PDB entry 5XRT | X-ray diffraction, 3.15 A resolution | chains A and B of the 6 polymer chains in the assembly

Chain A:
Name: Hemagglutinin
From: Influenza A virus (A/swine/Minnesota/A01134337/2010(H3N2))
UniProt: I0AXC3 (I0AXC3_9INFA); residues 1-329 here correspond to UniProt positions 17-345 (UniProt number = residue number + 16)
Sequence (329 residues; row label = number of the first residue in the row):
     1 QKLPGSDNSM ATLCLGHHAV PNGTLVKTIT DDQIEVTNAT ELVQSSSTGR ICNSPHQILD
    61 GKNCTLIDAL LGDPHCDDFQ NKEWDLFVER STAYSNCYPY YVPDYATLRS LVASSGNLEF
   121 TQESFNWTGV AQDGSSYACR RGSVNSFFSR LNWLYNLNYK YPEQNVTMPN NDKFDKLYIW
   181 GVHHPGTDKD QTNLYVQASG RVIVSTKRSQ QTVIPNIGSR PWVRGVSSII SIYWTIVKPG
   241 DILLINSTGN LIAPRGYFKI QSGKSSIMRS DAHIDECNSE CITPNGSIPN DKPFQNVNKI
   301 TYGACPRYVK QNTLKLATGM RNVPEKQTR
Disordered / not traced: 1-7, 327-329
Disulfide bonds: Cys52-Cys277, Cys64-Cys76, Cys97-Cys139, Cys281-Cys305
Glycans and other covalent adducts: glycan linked to Asn22, Asn165; N-acetylglucosamine (NAG) linked to Asn38, Asn63, Asn126, Asn246, Asn285
What the authors report for this chain:
  - mutagenesis - K82E, K82E/S124G: unchanged binding to H3v-47 IgG
  - mutagenesis - Q122N, Q122N/D133N/V144N, D133N, V144N: unchanged binding to H3v-47

Chain B:
Name: Hemagglutinin
From: Influenza A virus
UniProt: R9XUW5 (R9XUW5_9INFA); residues 1-174 here correspond to UniProt positions 346-519 (UniProt number = residue number + 345)
Sequence (174 residues; each row starts with the number of its first residue):
     1 GIFGAIAGFI ENGWEGMVDG WYGFRHQNSE GTGQAADLKS TQAAINQITG KLNRVIKKTN
    61 EKFHQIEKEF SEVEGRIQDL EKYVEDTKID LWSYNAELLV ALENQHTIDL TDSEMSKLFE
   121 RTRRQLRENA EDMGNGCFKI YHKCDNACIG SIRNGTYDHD IYRNEALNNR FQIK
Disulfide bonds: Cys144-Cys148
Glycans and other covalent adducts: N-acetylglucosamine (NAG) linked to Asn154

Interface between chain A and chain B:
Contacting residue pairs - 132 pairs, chain A then chain B:
  Ser9(A) with His142(B); Lys143(B)
  Met10(A) with Lys139(B); Ile140(B)
  Ala11(A) with Gln27(B); Phe138(B); Lys139(B); Ile140(B), hydrogen bond (backbone-backbone)
  Thr12(A) with His26(B); Gln27(B), hydrogen bond (backbone-backbone); Phe138(B)
  Leu13(A) with Arg25(B); His26(B); Gly136(B); Cys137(B); Phe138(B), hydrogen bond (backbone-backbone)
  Cys14(A) with Trp14(B); Gly23(B); Phe24(B); Arg25(B), hydrogen bond (backbone-backbone); Gly136(B); Cys137(B), disulfide
  Leu15(A) with Ile10(B); Trp14(B); Gly23(B); Met115(B), hydrophobic; Leu118(B); Phe119(B), hydrophobic; Thr122(B); Gly136(B), hydrogen bond (backbone-backbone); Phe138(B), hydrophobic
  Gly16(A) with Trp14(B); Tyr22(B); Gly23(B), hydrogen bond (backbone-backbone); Met115(B)
  His17(A) with Ile6(B); Ile10(B); Gly13(B); Trp14(B), hydrogen bond (backbone-backbone); Met17(B); Trp21(B); Met115(B)
  His18(A) with Trp14(B); Met17(B); Gly20(B); Trp21(B), hydrogen bond (backbone-backbone)
  Ala19(A) with Gly13(B); Trp14(B), hydrogen bond (backbone-backbone); Glu15(B)
  Pro21(A) with Glu15(B)
  Val26(A) with Asn104(B)
  Lys27(A) with Glu97(B), salt bridge; Val100(B); Ala101(B); Asn104(B), hydrogen bond (backbone-side chain)
  Thr28(A) with Ala101(B); Gln105(B), hydrogen bond
  Ile29(A) with Ala101(B); Leu102(B), hydrophobic; Gln105(B), hydrogen bond (backbone-side chain)
  Thr30(A) with Gln105(B), hydrogen bond
  Ile34(A) with Ile108(B), hydrophobic
  Val36(A) with Ile108(B), hydrophobic
  Leu42(A) with Val55(B), hydrophobic; Val100(B), hydrophobic
  Arg109(A) with Glu67(B), salt bridge
  Ser110(A) with His64(B), hydrogen bond
  Ser114(A) with His64(B)
  Lys264(A) with Phe63(B)
  Ser265(A) with His64(B)
  Ser266(A) with Phe63(B); His64(B), hydrogen bond
  Arg269(A) with Glu67(B), salt bridge
  Asn290(A) with Lys58(B), hydrogen bond (backbone-side chain)
  Asp291(A) with Ile56(B)
  Pro293(A) with Val55(B); Ile56(B)
  Phe294(A) with Ala96(B), hydrophobic
  Lys299(A) with Lys68(B), hydrogen bond (backbone-side chain); Glu85(B); Ile89(B)
  Ile300(A) with Lys68(B); Glu69(B)
  Thr301(A) with Gln65(B), hydrogen bond (backbone-side chain)
  Tyr302(A) with Lys62(B); Phe63(B)
  Gly303(A) with Glu61(B); Lys62(B), hydrogen bond (backbone-backbone)
  Ala304(A) with Glu61(B)
  Cys305(A) with Asn60(B), hydrogen bond (backbone-side chain)
  Pro306(A) with Asn60(B)
  Arg307(A) with Thr59(B); Asn60(B), hydrogen bond; Trp92(B)
  Tyr308(A) with Ile89(B), hydrophobic
  Val309(A) with Trp92(B); Ser93(B)
  Lys310(A) with Ile89(B); Asp90(B), salt bridge; Ser93(B), hydrogen bond (backbone-side chain)
  Gln311(A) with Ser93(B), hydrogen bond (side chain-backbone); Glu97(B), hydrogen bond
  Leu314(A) with Ala96(B), hydrophobic; Glu97(B); Val100(B), hydrophobic
  Lys315(A) with Val100(B); Asn104(B), hydrogen bond (backbone-side chain)
  Leu316(A) with Leu52(B), hydrophobic; Val55(B), hydrophobic; Glu103(B); Asn104(B)
  Ala317(A) with Asn104(B), hydrogen bond (backbone-side chain); Thr107(B)
  Thr318(A) with Trp21(B); Ile48(B)
  Gly319(A) with Ile48(B); Thr107(B)
  Met320(A) with Ile6(B), hydrophobic; Trp21(B); Tyr22(B); Thr111(B)
  Arg321(A) with Gly1(B); Ala7(B)
  Val323(A) with Ala7(B), hydrophobic; Glu11(B); Asn12(B); Gly13(B), hydrogen bond (backbone-backbone)
  Pro324(A) with Asn12(B); Glu15(B)
  Glu325(A) with Glu15(B)
  Lys326(A) with Glu11(B), salt bridge; Asn12(B)
Interface residues without a listed pair, chain A (61 interface residues in all): Asn8, Val20, Thr40, Ile267, Asn298
Interface residues without a listed pair, chain B (69 interface residues in all): Asn28, Lys57, Leu98, Tyr141, Cys144, Ile149, Ile152, Asn169, Gln172
Inter-chain disulfides: Cys14(A)-Cys137(B)

In short:
The interface between chain A and chain B involves 61 residues on one side and 69 on the other; the contacts
include 1 disulfide bond, 27 hydrogen bonds and 5 salt bridges. Among the polar pairs are Lys27(A)-Glu97(B),
Arg109(A)-Glu67(B) and Arg269(A)-Glu67(B). The paper reports that Q122N, Q122N/D133N/V144N and D133N of chain
A, among others, leave binding to H3v-47 unchanged; K82E and K82E/S124G of chain A leave binding to H3v-47 IgG
unchanged.
Chain A is Hemagglutinin (Influenza A virus (A/swine/Minnesota/A01134337/2010(H3N2))) and chain B is
Hemagglutinin (Influenza A virus); the structure, Crystal structure of A/Minnesota/11/2010 (H3N2) influenza
virus hemagglutinin, was determined by X-ray diffraction (same publication as 5XRS).
